PDB entry 4F8C | X-ray diffraction, 1.95 A resolution | chains A and B

[Chain A]
Protein: Cycle Inhibiting Factor
Source organism: Yersinia pseudotuberculosis
Notes: fragment: Effector domain
UniProt: B1JJZ9 (B1JJZ9_YERPY); numbering as in UniProt (aligned over 33-288)
Chain sequence (275 residues; each row starts with the number of its first residue):
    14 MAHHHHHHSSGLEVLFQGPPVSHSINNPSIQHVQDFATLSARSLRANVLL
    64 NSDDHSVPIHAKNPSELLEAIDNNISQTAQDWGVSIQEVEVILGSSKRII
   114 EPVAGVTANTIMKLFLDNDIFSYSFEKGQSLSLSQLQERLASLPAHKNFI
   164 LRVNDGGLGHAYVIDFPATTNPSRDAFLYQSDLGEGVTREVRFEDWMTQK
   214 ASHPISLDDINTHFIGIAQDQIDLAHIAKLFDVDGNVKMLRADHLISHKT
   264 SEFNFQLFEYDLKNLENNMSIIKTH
Unresolved in the structure: 14-39
Differences from the reference sequence: expression tag (14-32); engineered mutation Ala117 (Cys in B1JJZ9)

[Chain B]
Protein: NEDD8
Source organism: Homo sapiens
UniProt: Q15843 (NEDD8_HUMAN); numbering as in UniProt (aligned over 1-81)
Chain sequence (88 residues; row label = number of the first residue in the row):
     1 MLIKVKTLTGKEIEIDIEPTDKVERIKERVEEKEGIPPQQQRLIYSGKQM
    51 NDEKTAADYKILGGSVLHLVLALRGGGGLRQKHHHHHH
Unresolved in the structure: 75-88
Differences from the reference sequence: expression tag (82-88)
Swiss-Prot annotation at these positions:
  - region: Val70 to Ala72 (Interaction with UBE1C)
  - site (Interaction with UBE1C): Leu8, Ile44
  - modified residue: Gln40 (Microbial infection: Deamidated glutamine), Lys48 (N6-acetyllysine)
  - cross-link: Gly76 (Glycyl lysine isopeptide (Gly-Lys) (interchain with K-? in acceptor proteins))
  - mutagenesis: Thr7 to Thr9 (Decreased interaction with B.pseudomallei Cif protein, leading to decreased deamidation), Lys11 (K11A: Decreased interaction with B.pseudomallei Cif protein, leading to decreased deamidation), Glu31 (E31Q: Decreased interaction with B.pseudomallei Cif protein, leading to slightly decreased deamidation), Gln40 (Q40E: Impaired ability to activate cullin-RING-based E3 ubiquitin-protein ligase complexes), His68 (H68A: Decreased interaction with B.pseudomallei Cif protein, leading to slightly decreased deamidation), Ala72 (A72R: Prevents adenylation by UBE1C)

[Chain A / chain B interface]
Residue-residue contacts - 62 pairs, chain A then chain B:
  Asp66(A) - Thr7(B)  hydrogen bond
  Asp66(A) - Thr9(B)  hydrogen bond
  Asp66(A) - Lys11(B)  hydrogen bond (backbone-side chain)
  His68(A) - Lys11(B)  hydrogen bond
  His68(A) - Glu34(B)  salt bridge
  Ala83(A) - Thr9(B)
  Ile84(A) - Leu8(B)
  Ile84(A) - Thr9(B)
  Asn87(A) - Lys6(B)
  Asn87(A) - Thr7(B)  hydrogen bond (side chain-backbone)
  Asn87(A) - Leu8(B)  hydrogen bond (side chain-backbone)
  Asn87(A) - Gly10(B)
  Ile88(A) - Leu8(B)  hydrophobic
  Thr91(A) - His68(B)
  Trp95(A) - Gly47(B)
  Trp95(A) - His68(B)
  Ile105(A) - Gly47(B)
  Leu106(A) - Leu8(B)
  Leu106(A) - His68(B)
  Leu106(A) - Val70(B)  hydrophobic
  Ile113(A) - Ala72(B)  hydrophobic
  Glu114(A) - Ala72(B)
  Glu114(A) - Leu73(B)  hydrogen bond (backbone-backbone)
  Pro115(A) - Leu71(B)
  Pro115(A) - Leu73(B)
  Val116(A) - Gln40(B)
  Val116(A) - Leu71(B)  hydrogen bond (backbone-backbone)
  Val116(A) - Ala72(B)
  Val116(A) - Leu73(B)
  Ala117(A) - Gln40(B)  hydrogen bond (backbone-side chain)
  Gly118(A) - Ile36(B)
  Val119(A) - Ile36(B)
  Val119(A) - Leu71(B)  hydrophobic
  Asn122(A) - Glu34(B)  hydrogen bond (side chain-backbone)
  Phe138(A) - Glu31(B)
  Phe138(A) - Glu32(B)
  Phe138(A) - Gly35(B)
  Glu139(A) - Glu32(B)
  Glu139(A) - Lys33(B)
  Arg165(A) - Gly35(B)  hydrogen bond (side chain-backbone)
  Asn167(A) - Glu31(B)  hydrogen bond
  Asn167(A) - Gly35(B)  hydrogen bond (side chain-backbone)
  Asn167(A) - Pro37(B)
  Leu171(A) - Gln39(B)
  Gly172(A) - Pro37(B)
  Gly172(A) - Gln39(B)
  Gly172(A) - Gln40(B)  hydrogen bond (backbone-side chain)
  His173(A) - Pro37(B)
  His173(A) - Gln40(B)
  Ala174(A) - Pro37(B)
  Asp195(A) - Gln40(B)  hydrogen bond
  Asp195(A) - Leu73(B)
  Leu196(A) - Gln39(B)
  Leu196(A) - Gln40(B)  hydrogen bond (backbone-side chain)
  Leu196(A) - Ala72(B)
  Leu196(A) - Leu73(B)  hydrophobic
  Leu196(A) - Arg74(B)
  Glu198(A) - Arg74(B)  salt bridge
  Gly199(A) - Gln39(B)
  Glu203(A) - Leu73(B)
  Arg205(A) - Leu73(B)
  Ile259(A) - Gln39(B)
Interface residues without a listed pair, chain A (41 interface residues in all): Leu80, Gln90, Asp94, Gly107, Ser108, Val204, His257, Lys262
Interface residues without a listed pair, chain B (27 interface residues in all): Glu24, Pro38, Arg42, Ile44, Ser46

[Summary]
The interface between chain A and chain B involves 41 residues on one side and 27 on the other; the contacts
include 16 hydrogen bonds and 2 salt bridges. Polar contacts include His68(A)-Glu34(B), Glu198(A)-Arg74(B) and
Asp66(A)-Thr7(B). From UniProt: 8 mutagenesis sites on chain B.
Here chain A is Cycle Inhibiting Factor (Yersinia pseudotuberculosis) and chain B is NEDD8 (Homo sapiens).
Entry 4F8C (Structure of the Cif:Nedd8 complex - Yersinia pseudotuberculosis Cycle Inhibiting Factor in
complex with human Nedd8) was determined by X-ray diffraction.
